Entry 4R3Z (X-ray diffraction, 4.03 A resolution (low resolution: residue-level contacts below are approximate; hydrogen-bond / salt-bridge calls are withheld)); this record covers chains A and C of the 3 polymer chains in the assembly.

== Chain A ==
Protein: Aminoacyl tRNA synthase complex-interacting multifunctional protein 1
Organism: Homo sapiens
Reference sequence: Q12904 (AIMP1_HUMAN); numbering as in UniProt (aligned over 1-312)
Chain sequence (312 residues; row label = number of the first residue in the row):
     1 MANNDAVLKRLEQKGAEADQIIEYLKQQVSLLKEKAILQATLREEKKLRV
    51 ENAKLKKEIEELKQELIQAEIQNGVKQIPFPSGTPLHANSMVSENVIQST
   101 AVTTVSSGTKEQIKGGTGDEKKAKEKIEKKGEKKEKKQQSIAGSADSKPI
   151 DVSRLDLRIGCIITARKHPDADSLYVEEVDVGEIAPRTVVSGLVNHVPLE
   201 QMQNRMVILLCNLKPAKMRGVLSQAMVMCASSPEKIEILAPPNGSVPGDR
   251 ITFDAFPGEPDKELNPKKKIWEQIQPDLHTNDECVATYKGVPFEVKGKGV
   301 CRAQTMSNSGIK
Not modelled in the structure: 1-4, 81-312
Swiss-Prot annotation at these positions:
  - region: Ala101 to Lys114 (Required for endothelial cell death)
  - modified residue: Ala2 (N-acetylalanine), Ser140 (Phosphoserine), Lys269 (N6-succinyllysine)
  - cross-link: Lys137 (Glycyl lysine isopeptide (Lys-Gly) (interchain with G-Cter in SUMO1))
From the paper describing this entry:
  - higher-order assembly contacts with a neighbouring Arginine--tRNA ligase, cytoplasmic: Leu25, Leu32

== Chain C ==
Protein: Glutamine--tRNA ligase
Organism: Homo sapiens
Notes: EC 6.1.1.18
Reference sequence: P47897 (SYQ_HUMAN); residues 1-775 here = UniProt positions 1-775
Chain sequence (799 residues; row label = number of the first residue in the row; numbers below 1 keep their minus sign (His-23 is residue -23)):
   -23 HGSSHHHHHHSSGLVPRGSHMASMMAALDSLSLFTSLGLSEQKARETLKN
    27 SALSAQLREAATQAQQTLGSTIDKATGILLYGLASRLRDTRRLSFLVSYI
    77 ASKKIHTEPQLSAALEYVRSHPLDPIDTVDFERECGVGVIVTPEQIEEAV
   127 EAAINRHRPQLLVERYHFNMGLLMGEARAVLKWADGKMIKNEVDMQVLHL
   177 LGPKLEADLEKKFKVAKARLEETDRRTAKDVVENGETADQTLSLMEQLRG
   227 EALKFHKPGENYKTPGYVVTPHTMNLLKQHLEITGGQVRTRFPPEPNGIL
   277 HIGHAKAINFNFGYAKANNGICFLRFDDTNPEKEEAKFFTAICDMVAWLG
   327 YTPYKVTYASDYFDQLYAWAVELIRRGLAYVCHQRGEELKGHNTLPSPWR
   377 DRPMEESLLLFEAMRKGKFSEGEATLRMKLVMEDGKMDPVAYRVKYTPHH
   427 RTGDKWCIYPTYDYTHCLCDSIEHITHSLCTKEFQARRSSYFWLCNALDV
   477 YCPVQWEYGRLNLHYAVVSKRKILQLVATGAVRDWDDPRLFTLTALRRRG
   527 FPPEAINNFCARVGVTVAQTTMEPHLLEACVRDVLNDTAPRAMAVLESLR
   577 VIITNFPAAKSLDIQVPNFPADETKGFHQVPFAPIVFIERTDFKEEPEPG
   627 FKRLAWGQPVGLRHTGYVIELQHVVKGPSGCVESLEVTCRRADAGEKPKA
   677 FIHWVSQPLMCEVRLYERLFQHKNPEDPTEVPGGFLSDLNLASLHVVDAA
   727 LVDCSVALAKPFDKFQFERLGYFSVDPDSHQGKLVFNRTVTLKEDPGKV
Not modelled in the structure: -23 to 219, 367-370, 409-410, 600-601, 675-676, 699-701, 736, 772-775
Sequence notes: expression tag (-23 to 0)
From the paper describing this entry:
  - post-translational modification sites: Lys309, Lys394 (citing earlier work)
  - mutagenesis - R403W: decreased binding to Arginine--tRNA ligase, cytoplasmic (citing earlier work)

== Interface between chain A and chain C ==
Contacting residue pairs - 4 pairs, chain A then chain C:
  Glu70(A) - Lys392(C)
  Glu70(A) - Lys394(C)
  Gln77(A) - Glu382(C)
  Gln77(A) - Leu385(C)
Interface residues without a listed pair, chain A (6 interface residues in all): Lys63, Leu66, Val75, Phe80
Interface residues without a listed pair, chain C (6 interface residues in all): Trp375, Glu399
From the paper, about this interface:
  - pairs named by the authors: Glu70(A)-Lys394(C)

== In short ==
The chain A/chain C interface involves 6 residues from each chain. The authors report a contact between
Glu70(A) and Lys394(C). The paper reports that R403W of chain C reduces binding to Arginine--tRNA ligase,
cytoplasmic; modification sites Lys309(C) and Lys394(C).
Chain A is Aminoacyl tRNA synthase complex-interacting multifunctional protein 1 and chain C is
Glutamine--tRNA ligase, both from Homo sapiens; the structure, Crystal structure of human ArgRS-GlnRS-AIMP1
complex, was determined by X-ray diffraction.
